7ZMH - chains 1 and 3 of the 26 polymer chains in the assembly; structure by electron microscopy, 2.47 A resolution.

[Chain 1]
Name: NADH-ubiquinone oxidoreductase chain 1
From: Chaetomium thermophilum var. thermophilum DSM 1495
Notes: EC 7.1.1.2
UniProt: G1DJA6 (G1DJA6_CHATD); residues 1-378 here = UniProt positions 1-378
Sequence (378 residues; row label = number of the first residue in the row):
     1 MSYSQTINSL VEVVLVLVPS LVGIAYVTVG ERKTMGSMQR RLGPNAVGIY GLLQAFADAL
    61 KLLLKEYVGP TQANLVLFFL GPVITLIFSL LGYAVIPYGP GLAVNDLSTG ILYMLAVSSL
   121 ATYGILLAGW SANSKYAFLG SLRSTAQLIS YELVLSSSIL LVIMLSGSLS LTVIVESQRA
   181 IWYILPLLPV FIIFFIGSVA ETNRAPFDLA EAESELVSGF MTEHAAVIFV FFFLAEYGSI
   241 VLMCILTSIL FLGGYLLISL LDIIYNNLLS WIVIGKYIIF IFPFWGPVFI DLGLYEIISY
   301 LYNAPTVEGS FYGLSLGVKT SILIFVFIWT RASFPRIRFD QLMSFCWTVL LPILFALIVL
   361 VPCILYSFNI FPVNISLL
Unresolved in the structure: 259-302
Ligand contacts:
  - 1,2-Distearoyl-sn-glycerophosphoethanolamine (3PE), molecule 1: Ile-87, Phe-88, Leu-91, Asn-105, Leu-107, Tyr-113
  - 1,2-Distearoyl-sn-glycerophosphoethanolamine (3PE), molecule 2: Pro-186, Leu-187, Leu-357, Val-361, Ile-364, Phe-368
  - 1,2-Distearoyl-sn-glycerophosphoethanolamine (3PE), molecule 3: Pro-189, Phe-191, Ile-192, Phe-195, Ile-196, Pro-206, Phe-207, Leu-323, Val-326, Thr-330, Phe-334, Ile-337, Phe-345, Val-349, Leu-350
  - 1,2-Distearoyl-sn-glycerophosphoethanolamine (3PE), molecule 4: Pro-352, Phe-355, Ala-356
  - 1,2-diacyl-sn-glycero-3-phosphocholine (PC1): Tyr-26, Ala-46, Val-47, Gly-48, Ile-49, Leu-52, Leu-53

[Chain 3]
Name: NADH-ubiquinone oxidoreductase chain 3
From: Chaetomium thermophilum var. thermophilum DSM 1495
Notes: EC 7.1.1.2
UniProt: G1DJ99 (G1DJ99_CHATD); residues 1-146 here = UniProt positions 1-146
Sequence (146 residues; numbered 1 to 146; the number before each row is that of its first residue):
     1 MSAMSIYIIF VSIIAILFLA IDLIFAPHNP YKEKLSAFEC GFHSFSQSRS PFNISFFIYG
    61 LVFLLLDLEI LLLYPFAVSE YVNSAYGLAA ALIFIGIITI GFVYELGHDA LKVHSRQNIS
   121 TKDLKSSVVI SYLGNINNDS VNLHIK
Unresolved in the structure: 33-45, 115-146
Ligand contacts:
  - 1,2-Distearoyl-sn-glycerophosphoethanolamine (3PE), molecule 1: Ser-2, Met-4, Ile-8, Ser-12
  - 1,2-Distearoyl-sn-glycerophosphoethanolamine (3PE), molecule 2: Thr-99, Phe-102, Val-103, Leu-106
  - 1,2-diacyl-sn-glycero-3-phosphocholine (PC1): Leu-23, Ile-24, Phe-25, Ala-26, Pro-27, His-28

[Chain 1 / chain 3 interface]
Pairs across the interface (96):
  Thr-6(1) with Met-1(3)
  Ser-9(1) with Met-1(3), hydrogen bond (side chain-backbone); Ser-2(3); Ala-3(3), hydrogen bond (side chain-backbone); Ile-6(3)
  Leu-10(1) with Ile-6(3); Phe-10(3), hydrophobic
  Val-13(1) with Ala-3(3); Tyr-7(3), hydrophobic
  Leu-17(1) with Val-11(3), hydrophobic
  Leu-62(1) with Asp-22(3)
  Leu-63(1) with Phe-18(3); Asp-22(3); Ala-26(3)
  Leu-64(1) with Ala-26(3); Pro-27(3)
  Lys-65(1) with Asp-22(3); Ala-26(3)
  Glu-66(1) with Pro-27(3); Asn-29(3); Tyr-31(3)
  Tyr-67(1) with Asp-22(3); Leu-23(3), hydrophobic; His-28(3)
  Phe-79(1) with Leu-19(3), hydrophobic
  Ile-87(1) with Val-11(3), hydrophobic; Ser-12(3)
  Leu-90(1) with Tyr-7(3), hydrogen bond (backbone-side chain)
  Tyr-93(1) with Tyr-7(3)
  Ala-94(1) with Met-4(3), hydrophobic
  Val-104(1) with Ala-3(3); Met-4(3)
  Asn-105(1) with Met-4(3)
  Leu-112(1) with Tyr-74(3), hydrophobic
  Tyr-113(1) with Met-4(3), hydrophobic
  Leu-115(1) with Tyr-74(3)
  Lys-135(1) with Ser-50(3), hydrogen bond
  Leu-142(1) with Phe-56(3), hydrophobic
  Arg-143(1) with Phe-56(3)
  Ile-149(1) with Phe-63(3)
  Leu-153(1) with Phe-63(3); Leu-66(3), hydrophobic; Asp-67(3); Ile-70(3), hydrophobic
  Ser-156(1) with Tyr-74(3), hydrogen bond (backbone-side chain)
  Ser-157(1) with Ile-70(3)
  Ile-159(1) with Tyr-74(3)
  Leu-160(1) with Leu-73(3); Tyr-74(3); Ala-77(3), hydrophobic
  Ile-163(1) with Ala-77(3); Val-78(3), hydrophobic
  Met-164(1) with Ala-77(3); Glu-80(3)
  Gly-167(1) with Ala-77(3); Val-78(3)
  Ser-168(1) with Val-78(3)
  Leu-169(1) with Tyr-74(3), hydrophobic; Val-78(3), hydrophobic
  Ala-226(1) with Asp-22(3)
  Val-227(1) with Phe-18(3); Asp-22(3)
  Phe-231(1) with Ala-15(3); Phe-18(3), hydrophobic
  Leu-234(1) with Phe-18(3), hydrophobic
  Phe-339(1) with Phe-56(3), hydrophobic; Tyr-59(3), hydrophobic
  Met-343(1) with Tyr-59(3), hydrophobic
  Trp-347(1) with Val-62(3), hydrophobic; Phe-63(3); Phe-102(3); Leu-106(3); Leu-111(3), hydrophobic
  Thr-348(1) with Leu-106(3)
  Pro-352(1) with Phe-102(3), hydrophobic
  Phe-355(1) with Leu-66(3), hydrophobic; Ile-98(3), hydrophobic
  Ile-358(1) with Ile-95(3), hydrophobic
  Val-359(1) with Leu-92(3), hydrophobic; Ile-95(3), hydrophobic
  Pro-362(1) with Glu-80(3); Leu-88(3), hydrophobic
  Cys-363(1) with Leu-92(3), hydrophobic
  Tyr-366(1) with Ser-84(3); Ala-85(3); Leu-88(3), hydrophobic
  Phe-371(1) with Glu-80(3); Tyr-81(3); Ser-84(3)
  Pro-372(1) with Tyr-81(3)
  Val-373(1) with Tyr-81(3), hydrophobic
  Asn-374(1) with Ala-77(3); Val-78(3), hydrogen bond (side chain-backbone); Ser-79(3); Glu-80(3), hydrogen bond (side chain-backbone); Tyr-81(3), hydrogen bond (side chain-backbone)
Also at the interface, not in a pair above, chain 1 (67 interface residues in all): Gln-5, Val-14, Val-16, Val-83, Leu-86, Leu-91, Val-95, Ile-111, Ala-146, Ser-150, Val-230, Leu-351, Leu-365
Also at the interface, not in a pair above, chain 3 (49 interface residues in all): Ile-8, Ile-14, Ile-21, Phe-25, Gly-60, Phe-76

[In short]
Chain 1 and chain 3 form an interface of 67 and 49 residues respectively; the contacts include 8 hydrogen
bonds. Polar contacts include Ser-9(1)/Met-1(3), Ser-9(1)/Ala-3(3) and Leu-90(1)/Tyr-7(3). 2
1,2-Distearoyl-sn-glycerophosphoethanolamine molecules are bound between chain 1 and chain 3.
Chain 1 is NADH-ubiquinone oxidoreductase chain 1 and chain 3 is NADH-ubiquinone oxidoreductase chain 3, both
from Chaetomium thermophilum var. thermophilum DSM 1495; the structure, CryoEM structure of mitochondrial
complex I from Chaetomium thermophilum (state 1) - membrane arm, was determined by electron microscopy,
deposited together with 7ZM7, 7ZM8, 7ZMB, 7ZME and 7ZMG.
